Entry 5YRC (X-ray diffraction, 1.67 A resolution); this record covers chain A.

# Chain A
Molecule: Polyhedrin
Organism: Bombyx mori cytoplasmic polyhedrosis virus
UniProtKB: P11041 (PYHD_CPVBM); numbering as in UniProt (aligned over 1-248)
Sequence (248 residues; numbered 1 to 248; the number before each row is that of its first residue):
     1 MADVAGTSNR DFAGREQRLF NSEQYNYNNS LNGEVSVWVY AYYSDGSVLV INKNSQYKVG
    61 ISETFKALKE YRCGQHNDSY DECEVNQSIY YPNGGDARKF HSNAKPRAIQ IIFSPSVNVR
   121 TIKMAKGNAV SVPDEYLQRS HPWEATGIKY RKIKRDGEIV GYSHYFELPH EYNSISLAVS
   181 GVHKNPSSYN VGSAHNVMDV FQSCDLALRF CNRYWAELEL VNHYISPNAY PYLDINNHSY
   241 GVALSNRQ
Not modelled in the structure: 1-4
Sequence notes: engineered mutation A13 (Arg in P11041), C73 (Glu in P11041), C83 (Tyr in P11041)
Disulfides: C73-C83
Swiss-Prot annotation at these positions:
  - glycosylation (N-linked (GlcNAc...) asparagine): N28, N77, N86, N237
  - natural variant: H101 (H101Y: In strain: A), Q248 (Q248QRLLV: In strain: A)

# In short
Chain A is Polyhedrin (Bombyx mori cytoplasmic polyhedrosis virus); the structure, Crystal Structure of
Oxidized Cypovirus Polyhedra R13A/E73C/Y83C Mutant, was determined by X-ray diffraction together with 5YR1,
5YR9, 5YRA, 5YRB and 5YRD from the same study.
